7KAO - chains A and D of the 6 polymer chains in the assembly; structure by electron microscopy, 4.00 A resolution.

Chain A:
Molecule: Protein transport protein SEC61
Organism: Saccharomyces cerevisiae (strain ATCC 204508 / S288c)
Reference sequence: P32915 (SC61A_YEAST); residues 1-480 here = UniProt positions 1-480
Chain sequence (480 residues; each row starts with the number of its first residue):
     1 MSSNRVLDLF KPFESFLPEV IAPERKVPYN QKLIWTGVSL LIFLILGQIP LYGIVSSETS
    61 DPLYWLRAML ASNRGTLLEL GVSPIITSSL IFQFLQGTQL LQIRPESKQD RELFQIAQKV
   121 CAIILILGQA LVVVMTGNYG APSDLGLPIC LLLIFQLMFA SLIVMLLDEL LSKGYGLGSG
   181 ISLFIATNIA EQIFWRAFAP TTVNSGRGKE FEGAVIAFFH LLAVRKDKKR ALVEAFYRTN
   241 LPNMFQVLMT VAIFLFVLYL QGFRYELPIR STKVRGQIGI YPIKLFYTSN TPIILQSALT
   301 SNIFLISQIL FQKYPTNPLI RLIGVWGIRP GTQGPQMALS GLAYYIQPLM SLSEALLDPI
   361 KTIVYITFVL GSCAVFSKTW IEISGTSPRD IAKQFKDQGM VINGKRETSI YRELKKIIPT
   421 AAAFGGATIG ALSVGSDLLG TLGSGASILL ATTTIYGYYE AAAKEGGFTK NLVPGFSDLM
Unresolved in the structure: 1-11, 56-60, 143-146, 329-335, 469-480
Differences from the reference sequence: engineered mutation Leu-90 (Met in P32915), Ile-185 (Thr in P32915), Ile-294 (Met in P32915), Leu-450 (Met in P32915)

Chain D:
Molecule: Protein translocation protein SEC63
Organism: Saccharomyces cerevisiae (strain ATCC 204508 / S288c)
Reference sequence: P14906 (SEC63_YEAST); residues 2-663 here = UniProt positions 2-663
Chain sequence (662 residues; each row starts with the number of its first residue):
     2 PTNYEYDEAS ETWPSFILTG LLMVVGPMTL LQIYQIFFGA NAEDGNSGKS KEFNEEVFKN
    62 LNEEYTSDEI KQFRRKFDKN SNKKSKIWSR RNIIIIVGWI LVAILLQRIN SNDAIKDAAT
   122 KLFDPYEILG ISTSASDRDI KSAYRKLSVK FHPDKLAKGL TPDEKSVMEE TYVQITKAYE
   182 SLTDELVRQN YLKYGHPDGP QSTSHGIALP RFLVDGSASP LLVVCYVALL GLILPYFVSR
   242 WWARTQSYTK KGIHNVTASN FVSNLVNYKP SEIVTTDLIL HWLSFAHEFK QFFPDLQPTD
   302 FEKLLQDHIN RRDSGKLNNA KFRIVAKCHS LLHGLLDIAC GFRNLDIALG AINTFKCIVQ
   362 AVPLTPNCQI LQLPNVDKEH FITKTGDIHT LGKLFTLEDA KIGEVLGIKD QAKLNETLRV
   422 ASHIPNLKII KADFLVPGEN QVTPSSTPYI SLKVLVRSAK QPLIPTSLIP EENLTEPQDF
   482 ESQRDPFAMM SKQPLVPYSF APFFPTKRRG SWCCLVSSQK DGKILQTPII IEKLSYKNLN
   542 DDKDFFDKRI KMDLTKHEKF DINDWEIGTI KIPLGQPAPE TVGDFFFRVI VKSTDYFTTD
   602 LDITMNMKVR DSPAVEQVEV YSEEDDEYST DDDETESDDE SDASDYTDID TDTEAEDDES
   662 PE
Unresolved in the structure: 2, 37-53, 79-92, 116-201, 613-663
From the paper describing this entry:
  - mutagenesis - E440R/F481S: unchanged growth
  - mutagenesis - E440R/F481S: decreased growth in response to pore-mutant (PM) Sec61alpha

How chain A and chain D interact:
Pairs across the interface (43; chain A residue first):
  Gln-31(A) / Thr-246(D)  hydrogen bond
  Ile-34(A) / Trp-242(D)  hydrophobic
  Trp-35(A) / Trp-242(D)
  Trp-35(A) / Trp-243(D)
  Pro-200(A) / Phe-17(D)  hydrophobic
  Pro-200(A) / Ala-209(D)
  Thr-201(A) / Tyr-5(D)
  Thr-201(A) / Gly-207(D)
  Thr-201(A) / Ile-208(D)
  Thr-202(A) / His-206(D)
  Thr-202(A) / Gly-207(D)  hydrogen bond (backbone-backbone)
  Val-203(A) / Thr-204(D)
  Val-203(A) / Ser-205(D)
  Asn-204(A) / Ser-203(D)
  Asn-204(A) / Thr-204(D)
  Asn-204(A) / Ser-205(D)  hydrogen bond (backbone-side chain)
  Ser-205(A) / Thr-204(D)
  Lys-209(A) / Thr-13(D)
  Phe-211(A) / Thr-13(D)
  Phe-211(A) / Ser-16(D)
  Phe-211(A) / Ala-209(D)  hydrophobic
  Ile-216(A) / Thr-20(D)
  Phe-219(A) / Thr-20(D)
  Phe-219(A) / Leu-23(D)  hydrophobic
  His-220(A) / Ser-16(D)  hydrogen bond
  Val-224(A) / Ala-115(D)
  Pro-268(A) / Phe-481(D)  hydrophobic
  Arg-270(A) / Gly-439(D)
  Arg-270(A) / Glu-440(D)  salt bridge
  Val-274(A) / Ser-446(D)
  Val-274(A) / Ser-447(D)
  Arg-275(A) / Thr-444(D)
  Arg-275(A) / Ser-447(D)
  Arg-275(A) / Thr-448(D)
  Gly-276(A) / Pro-438(D)
  Gly-276(A) / Thr-448(D)
  Ile-278(A) / Pro-438(D)
  Ile-278(A) / Phe-481(D)  hydrophobic
  Ile-278(A) / Gln-484(D)
  Ile-278(A) / Arg-485(D)
  Gly-279(A) / Phe-481(D)
  Ile-280(A) / Phe-481(D)  hydrophobic
  Ile-280(A) / Arg-485(D)
Interface residues without a listed pair, chain A (33 interface residues in all): Val-38, Ile-42, Ile-45, Ile-49, Tyr-175, Phe-198, Val-215, Ile-269, Gln-277, Asn-403
Interface residues without a listed pair, chain D (33 interface residues in all): Glu-12, Met-24, Tyr-227, Leu-235, Val-239, Gln-247

In short:
The chain A/chain D interface involves 33 residues from each chain; the contacts include 4 hydrogen bonds and
1 salt bridge. Polar contacts include Arg-270(A)/Glu-440(D), Gln-31(A)/Thr-246(D) and Asn-204(A)/Ser-205(D).
From the paper: E440R/F481S of chain D reduce growth in response to pore-mutant (PM) Sec61alpha; E440R/F481S
of chain D leave growth unchanged.
Chain A is Protein transport protein SEC61 and chain D is Protein translocation protein SEC63, both from
Saccharomyces cerevisiae (strain ATCC 204508 / S288c); the structure, Cryo-EM structure of the Sec complex
from S. cerevisiae, Sec61 pore mutant, class without Sec62, was determined by electron microscopy, deposited
together with 7KAH, 7KAI, 7KAJ, 7KAK, 7KAL, 7KAM and 8 further entries.
